Entry 6SFF (X-ray diffraction, 2.40 A resolution); this record covers chain A.

[Chain A]
Molecule: Interleukin-12 subunit beta
Source organism: Mus musculus
Reference sequence: P43432 (IL12B_MOUSE); residue numbers follow UniProt; this construct covers 1-335
Sequence (344 residues; row label = number of the first residue in the row):
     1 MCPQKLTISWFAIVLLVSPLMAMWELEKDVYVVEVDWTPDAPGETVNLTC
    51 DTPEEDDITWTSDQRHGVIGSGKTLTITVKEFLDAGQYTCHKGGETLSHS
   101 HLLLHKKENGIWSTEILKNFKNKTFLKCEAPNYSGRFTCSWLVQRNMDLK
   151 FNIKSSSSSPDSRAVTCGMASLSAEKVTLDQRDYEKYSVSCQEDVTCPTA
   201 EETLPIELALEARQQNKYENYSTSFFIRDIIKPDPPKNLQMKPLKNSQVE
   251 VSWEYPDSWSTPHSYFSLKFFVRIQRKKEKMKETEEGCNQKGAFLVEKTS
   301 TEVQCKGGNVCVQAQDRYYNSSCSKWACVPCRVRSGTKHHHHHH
Not modelled in the structure: 1-22, 159-160, 246, 276-286, 289-291, 335-344
Differences from the reference sequence: expression tag (336-344)
Disulfides: Cys197 forms a disulfide with the same residue of a neighbouring copy of this chain
Disulfides: Cys50-Cys90, Cys128-Cys139, Cys167-Cys191, Cys288-Cys323, Cys305-Cys331, Cys311-Cys328
Covalent attachments: glycan linked to Asn220
Curated features (UniProtKB/Swiss-Prot):
  - glycosylation (N-linked (GlcNAc...) asparagine): Asn47, Asn122, Asn132, Asn220
  - natural variant: Met169 (M169T: In strain: B10.S/J and SJL/J), Phe294 (F294L: In strain: B10.S/J and SJL/J)
From the paper describing this entry:
  - post-translational modification sites: Asn220
  - binding site for N-acetylglucosamine: Trp24, Glu34, His105, Asn220
  - binding site for alpha-D-mannopyranose: Met23

[Overview]
N-acetylglucosamine is covalently linked to Asn220. From the paper: a binding site for N-acetylglucosamine at
Trp24, Glu34 and His105 among others; a binding site for alpha-D-mannopyranose at Met23.
Chain A is Interleukin-12 subunit beta (Mus musculus); the structure, mouse Interleukin-12 subunit beta - p80
homodimer in space group I41, was determined by X-ray diffraction, deposited together with 6ZR7.
